Entry 4K6I (X-ray diffraction, 2.10 A resolution); this record covers chains A and B.

== Chain A ==
Protein: Retinoic acid receptor RXR-alpha
From: Homo sapiens
Notes: fragment: ligand binding domain
Reference sequence: P19793 (RXRA_HUMAN); residues 228-458 here = UniProt positions 228-458
Chain sequence (231 residues; row label = number of the first residue in the row):
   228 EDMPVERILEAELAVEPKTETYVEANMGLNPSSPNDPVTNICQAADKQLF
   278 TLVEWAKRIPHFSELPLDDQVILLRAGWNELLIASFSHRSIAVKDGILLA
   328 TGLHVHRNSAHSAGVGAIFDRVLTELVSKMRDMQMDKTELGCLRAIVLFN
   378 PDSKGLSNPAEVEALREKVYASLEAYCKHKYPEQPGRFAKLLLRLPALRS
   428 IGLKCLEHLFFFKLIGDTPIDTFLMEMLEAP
Disordered / not traced: 245-261
UniProt features mapped onto this chain:
  - region: Arg348 to Gly368 (Required for nuclear export)
  - binding site (9-cis-retinoate): Arg316, Ala327
  - binding site (all-trans-retinoate): Arg316, Ala327
  - modified residue (Phosphoserine): Ser259, Ser260
  - mutagenesis: Val280 (V280A: Abolished ubiquitination and degradation by UBR5), Met357 to Met360 (Abolishes nuclear export), Leu418 to Leu430 (Abolishes nuclear localization), Glu434 (E434N/Q/K/A: As a heterodimer with NR1H4, impairs interaction with coactivator NCOA1. Impairs transcriptional activity)
Ligand contacts: Targretin (9RA; 4-[1-(3,5,5,8,8-pentamethyl-5,6,7,8-tetrahydronaphthalen-2-yl)ethenyl]benzoic acid): Val265, Ile268, Cys269, Ala271, Ala272, Gln275, Trp305, Asn306, Leu309, Ile310, Phe313, Arg316, Leu326, Ala327, Val342, Ile345, Phe346, Val349, Cys432, His435, Leu436, Phe439
What the authors report for this chain:
  - contacts within the chain: Asp273-Phe450 (hydrogen bond), Asp273-Thr449, Phe277-Phe450 (pi stacking), Arg302-Glu453 (hydrogen bond), Arg302-Glu456 (hydrogen bond), Phe437-Leu455 (hydrophobic contact)
  - binding site for Targretin: Ile268, Cys269, Ala271, Ala272, Trp305, Asn306, Leu309, Ile310, Phe313, Val342, Ile345, Phe346, Val349, Cys432, His435, Leu436, Phe439
  - conformationally variable residues (side-chain flip): Cys432, Phe437

== Chain B ==
Protein: Nuclear receptor coactivator 2
Notes: fragment: coactivator peptide
Reference sequence: Q15596 (NCOA2_HUMAN); numbering as in UniProt (aligned over 686-698)
Chain sequence (13 residues; each row starts with the number of its first residue):
   686 KHKILHRLLQDSS
Disordered / not traced: 697-698
What the authors report for this chain:
  - conformationally variable residues (side-chain flip): Ile689

== Chain A / chain B interface ==
Residue-residue contacts (24):
  Phe277(A) with Leu693(B), hydrophobic
  Val280(A) with Leu693(B), hydrophobic; Leu694(B), hydrophobic
  Lys284(A) with Leu693(B), hydrogen bond (side chain-backbone); Leu694(B), hydrogen bond (side chain-backbone); Asp696(B)
  Leu294(A) with His691(B); Leu694(B), hydrophobic
  Gln297(A) with Leu694(B)
  Val298(A) with Leu690(B), hydrophobic; His691(B); Leu694(B), hydrophobic
  Leu301(A) with Leu690(B), hydrophobic; Leu694(B), hydrophobic
  Arg302(A) with His687(B), hydrogen bond; Leu690(B)
  Phe450(A) with Ile689(B), hydrophobic; Leu693(B), hydrophobic
  Glu453(A) with His687(B); Lys688(B), hydrogen bond (side chain-backbone); Ile689(B), hydrogen bond (side chain-backbone); Leu690(B), hydrogen bond (side chain-backbone)
  Glu456(A) with His687(B)
  Ala457(A) with His687(B)
Also at the interface, not in a pair above, chain A (15 interface residues in all): Glu281, Phe289, Pro458
Also at the interface, not in a pair above, chain B (10 interface residues in all): Lys686, Gln695
From the paper, about this interface:
  - residue pairs: Phe277(A)-Ile689(B) (hydrophobic contact), Phe277(A)-Leu693(B) (hydrophobic contact), Leu294(A)-His691(B), Val298(A)-His691(B), Phe450(A)-Ile689(B) (hydrophobic contact), Phe450(A)-Leu693(B) (hydrophobic contact), Glu456(A)-His687(B), Lys686(B)-Glu456(A), Lys686(B)-Ala457(A)
  - interface residues, chain A: Phe277(A), Phe450(A), Glu453(A)
  - interface residues, chain B: Ile689(B), Leu690(B), Leu693(B), Leu694(B)

== In short ==
The interface between chain A and chain B involves 15 residues on one side and 10 on the other, with 6
hydrogen bonds. Polar pairs include Lys284(A)-Leu693(B), Lys284(A)-Leu694(B) and Arg302(A)-His687(B). The
paper describes hydrophobic contacts between Phe277(A) and Ile689(B), Phe277(A) and Leu693(B) and Phe450(A)
and Ile689(B) among others; contacts between Leu294(A) and His691(B), Val298(A) and His691(B) and Glu456(A)
and His687(B) among others. From the paper: a binding site for Targretin at Ile268(A), Cys269(A) and Ala271(A)
among others; interface residues Phe277(A), Phe450(A) and Ile689(B) among others.
Chain A is Retinoic acid receptor RXR-alpha (Homo sapiens) and chain B is Nuclear receptor coactivator 2; the
structure, Crystal structure of human retinoid X receptor alpha-ligand binding domain complex with Targretin
and the coactivator ..., was determined by X-ray diffraction (same publication as 4K4J).
